PDB entry 3GTJ | X-ray diffraction, 3.42 A resolution | chains A and R of the 13 polymer chains in the assembly

== Chain A ==
Molecule: DNA-directed RNA polymerase II subunit RPB1
From: Saccharomyces cerevisiae
Notes: EC 2.7.7.6; fragment: DNA-directed RNA polymerase II largest subunit
UniProt: P04050 (RPB1_YEAST); residue numbers follow UniProt; this construct covers 1-1733
Amino-acid sequence (1733 residues; row label = number of the first residue in the row):
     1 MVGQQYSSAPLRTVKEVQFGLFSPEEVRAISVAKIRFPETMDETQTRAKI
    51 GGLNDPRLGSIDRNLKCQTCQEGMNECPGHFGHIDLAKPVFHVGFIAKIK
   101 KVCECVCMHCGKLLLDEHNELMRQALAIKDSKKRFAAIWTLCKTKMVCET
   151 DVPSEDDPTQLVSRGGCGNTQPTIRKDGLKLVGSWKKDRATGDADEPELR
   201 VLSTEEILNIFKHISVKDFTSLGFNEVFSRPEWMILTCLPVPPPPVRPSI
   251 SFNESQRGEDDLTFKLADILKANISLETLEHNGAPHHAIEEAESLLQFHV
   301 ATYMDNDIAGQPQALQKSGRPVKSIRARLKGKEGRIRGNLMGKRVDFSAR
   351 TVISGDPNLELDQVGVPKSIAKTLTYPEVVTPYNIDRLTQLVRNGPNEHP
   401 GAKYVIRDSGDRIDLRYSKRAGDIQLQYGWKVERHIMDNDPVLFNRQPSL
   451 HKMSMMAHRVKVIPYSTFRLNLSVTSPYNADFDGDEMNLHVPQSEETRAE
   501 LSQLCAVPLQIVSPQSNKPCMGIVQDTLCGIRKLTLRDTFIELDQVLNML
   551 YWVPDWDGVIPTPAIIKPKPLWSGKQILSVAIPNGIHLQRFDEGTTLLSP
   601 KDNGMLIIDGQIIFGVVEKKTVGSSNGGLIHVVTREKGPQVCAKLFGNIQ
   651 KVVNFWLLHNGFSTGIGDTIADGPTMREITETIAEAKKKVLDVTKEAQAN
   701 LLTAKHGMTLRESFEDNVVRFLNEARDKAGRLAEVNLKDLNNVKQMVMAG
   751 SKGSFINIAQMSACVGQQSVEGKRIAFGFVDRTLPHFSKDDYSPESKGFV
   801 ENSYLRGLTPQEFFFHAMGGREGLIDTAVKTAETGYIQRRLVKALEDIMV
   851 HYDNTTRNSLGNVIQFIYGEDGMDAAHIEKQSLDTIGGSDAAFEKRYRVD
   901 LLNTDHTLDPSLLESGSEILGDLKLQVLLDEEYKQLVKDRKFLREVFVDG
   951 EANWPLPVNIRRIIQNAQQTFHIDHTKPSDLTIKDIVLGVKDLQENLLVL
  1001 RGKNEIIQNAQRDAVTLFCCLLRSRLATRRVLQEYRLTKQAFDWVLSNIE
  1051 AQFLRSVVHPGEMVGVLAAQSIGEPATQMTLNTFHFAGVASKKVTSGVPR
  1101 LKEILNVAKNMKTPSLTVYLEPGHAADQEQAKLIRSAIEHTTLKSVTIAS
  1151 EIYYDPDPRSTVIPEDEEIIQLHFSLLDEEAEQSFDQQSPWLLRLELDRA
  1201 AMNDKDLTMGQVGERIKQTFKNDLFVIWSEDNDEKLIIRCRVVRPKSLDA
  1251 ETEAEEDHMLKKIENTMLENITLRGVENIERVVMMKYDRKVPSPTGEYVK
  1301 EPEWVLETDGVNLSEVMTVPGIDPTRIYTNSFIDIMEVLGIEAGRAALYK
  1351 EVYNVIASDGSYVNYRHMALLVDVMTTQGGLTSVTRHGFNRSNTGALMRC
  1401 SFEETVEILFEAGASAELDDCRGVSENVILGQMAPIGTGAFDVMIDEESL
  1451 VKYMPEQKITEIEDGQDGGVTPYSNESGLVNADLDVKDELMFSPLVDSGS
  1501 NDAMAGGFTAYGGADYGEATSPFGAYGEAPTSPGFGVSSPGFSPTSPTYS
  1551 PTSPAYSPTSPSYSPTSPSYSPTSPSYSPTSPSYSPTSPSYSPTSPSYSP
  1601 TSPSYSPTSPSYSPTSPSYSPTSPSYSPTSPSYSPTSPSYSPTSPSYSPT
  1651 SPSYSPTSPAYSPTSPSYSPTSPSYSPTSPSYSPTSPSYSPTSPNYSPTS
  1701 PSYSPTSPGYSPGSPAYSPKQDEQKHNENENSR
Disordered / not traced: 1-2, 156-159, 1086-1088, 1180-1186, 1247-1252, 1452-1733
Metal / ion sites: Zn2+ site 1: Cys67, Cys70, Cys77, His80; Zn2+ site 2 near Cys148 (its only coordinating residue here); Mg2+: Asp481, Asp483, Asp485
Curated features (UniProtKB/Swiss-Prot):
  - region: Pro248 to Asp260 (Lid loop), Asn306 to Lys323 (Rudder loop), Pro810 to Glu822 (Bridging helix)
  - binding site (Zn(2+)): Cys67, Cys70, Cys77, His80, Cys107, Cys110, Cys148, Cys167
  - binding site (Mg(2+)): Asp481, Asp483, Asp485
  - modified residue: Thr1471 (Phosphothreonine)
  - cross-link (Glycyl lysine isopeptide (Lys-Gly)): Lys695 (interchain with G-Cter in ubiquitin), Lys1246 (interchain with G-Cter in ubiquitin), Lys1350 (interchain with G-Cter in ubiquitin)

== Chain R ==
Molecule: 13-nt RNA strand
Notes: fragment: RNA strand
Sequence (13 nucleotides; row label = number of the first residue in the row):
     1 AUCGAGAGGAUGC
Disordered / not traced: 13

== Interface between chain A and chain R ==
Pairs across the interface (10):
  Ser251(A) - A1(R)  base contact
  Arg446(A) - A10(R)  hydrogen bond to the sugar
  Asn479(A) - U11(R)  sugar contact
  Asp481(A) - U11(R)  phosphate contact
  Asp483(A) - A10(R)  phosphate contact
  Asp483(A) - U11(R)  phosphate contact
  Asp485(A) - A10(R)  hydrogen bond to the sugar
  Leu824(A) - G12(R)  hydrogen bond to the base
  Thr827(A) - G12(R)  hydrogen bond to the base
  Ala828(A) - G12(R)  base contact
Also at the interface, not in a pair above, chain A (13 interface residues in all): Arg350, Pro448, Gly484, Ile825
Also at the interface, not in a pair above, chain R (5 interface residues in all): G9

== In short ==
13 residues of chain A face 5 of chain R across their interface, with 4 hydrogen bonds. Among the polar pairs
are Leu824(A)-G12(R), Thr827(A)-G12(R) and Arg446(A)-A10(R). From UniProt: 8 Zn2+-binding residues and 3
Mg2+-binding residues on chain A.
Chain A is DNA-directed RNA polymerase II subunit RPB1 (Saccharomyces cerevisiae) and chain R is a 13-nt RNA
strand; the structure, Backtracked RNA polymerase II complex with 13mer RNA, was determined by X-ray
diffraction together with 3GTG, 3GTK, 3GTL, 3GTM, 3GTO, 3GTP and 3GTQ from the same study.
